Entry 4Q7D (X-ray diffraction, 2.35 A resolution); this record covers chains A and B.

Chain A (and B):
Name: Ig gamma-1 chain C region
Organism: Homo sapiens
Notes: chain B of this document is another copy of the same molecule, construct and numbering; everything in this record applies to it too
UniProt: P01857 (IGHG1_HUMAN); residues 226-446 here correspond to UniProt positions 109-329 (UniProt number = residue number - 117)
Amino-acid sequence (221 residues; numbered 226 to 446; the number before each row is that of its first residue):
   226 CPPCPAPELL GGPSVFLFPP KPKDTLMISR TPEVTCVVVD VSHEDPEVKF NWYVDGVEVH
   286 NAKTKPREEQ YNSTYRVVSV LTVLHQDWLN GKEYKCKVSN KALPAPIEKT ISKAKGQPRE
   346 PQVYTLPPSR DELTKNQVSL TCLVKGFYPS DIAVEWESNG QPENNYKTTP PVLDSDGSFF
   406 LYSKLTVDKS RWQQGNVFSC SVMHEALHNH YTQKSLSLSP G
Not modelled in the structure: 226-237, 445-446 (chain B: 226-235, 444-446)
Disulfides: Cys367-Cys425
Covalently attached groups: glycan linked to Asn297
Curated features (UniProtKB/Swiss-Prot):
  - glycosylation: Asn297 (N-linked (GlcNAc...) (complex) asparagine)
Reported in the primary citation:
  - post-translational modification sites: Asn297
  - contacts within the chain: Phe241-Phe243 (pi stacking)

Chain A / chain B interface:
Contacting residue pairs - 40 pairs, chain A then chain B:
  Tyr349(A) - Ser354(B)
  Tyr349(A) - Glu357(B)
  Tyr349(A) - Lys360(B)
  Leu351(A) - Leu351(B)  hydrophobic
  Leu351(A) - Pro352(B)
  Leu351(A) - Ser354(B)
  Ser354(A) - Tyr349(B)
  Ser354(A) - Leu351(B)
  Asp356(A) - Tyr349(B)
  Glu357(A) - Tyr349(B)
  Glu357(A) - Lys370(B)
  Ser364(A) - Leu368(B)
  Ser364(A) - Lys370(B)
  Thr366(A) - Leu351(B)
  Thr366(A) - Tyr407(B)  hydrogen bond
  Leu368(A) - Ser364(B)
  Lys370(A) - Glu357(B)  salt bridge
  Lys370(A) - Ser364(B)
  Asn390(A) - Ser400(B)
  Lys392(A) - Leu398(B)
  Lys392(A) - Asp399(B)
  Lys392(A) - Ser400(B)
  Lys392(A) - Phe405(B)
  Thr394(A) - Thr394(B)
  Thr394(A) - Val397(B)
  Pro395(A) - Val397(B)
  Val397(A) - Thr394(B)
  Leu398(A) - Lys392(B)
  Asp399(A) - Lys409(B)  salt bridge
  Ser400(A) - Asn390(B)
  Ser400(A) - Lys392(B)
  Phe405(A) - Lys392(B)
  Phe405(A) - Thr394(B)
  Phe405(A) - Lys409(B)
  Tyr407(A) - Thr366(B)  hydrogen bond
  Tyr407(A) - Tyr407(B)  hydrophobic
  Tyr407(A) - Lys409(B)
  Lys409(A) - Asp399(B)  salt bridge
  Lys409(A) - Phe405(B)
  Lys409(A) - Tyr407(B)
Interface residues without a listed pair, chain A (25 interface residues in all): Thr350, Pro352, Lys360, Thr393, Ser408
Interface residues without a listed pair, chain B (26 interface residues in all): Thr350, Pro353, Asp356, Thr393, Pro395, Ser408

Summary:
25 residues of chain A and 26 residues of chain B are in contact, with 2 hydrogen bonds and 3 salt bridges.
Polar contacts include Lys370(A)-Glu357(B), Asp399(A)-Lys409(B) and Thr366(A)-Tyr407(B). The paper reports a
modification site at Asn297(A); contacts within the chain involving Phe241(A) and Phe243(A).
Both chains are Ig gamma-1 chain C region (Homo sapiens). Entry 4Q7D (Wild type Fc (wtFc)) was determined by
X-ray diffraction, deposited together with 4Q6Y and 4Q74.
